PDB entry 9GUW | electron microscopy, 3.10 A resolution | chains A and Q of the 30 polymer chains in the assembly

[Chain A]
Molecule: 16S ribosomal RNA
Organism: Escherichia coli K-12
Sequence (1541 nucleotides; row label = number of the first residue in the row):
     1 AAAUUGAAGA GUUUGAUCAU GGCUCAGAUU GAACGCUGGC GGCAGGCCUA ACACAUGCAA
    61 GUCGAACGGU AACAGGAAGA AGCUUGCUUC UUUGCUGACG AGUGGCGGAC GGGUGAGUAA
   121 UGUCUGGGAA ACUGCCUGAU GGAGGGGGAU AACUACUGGA AACGGUAGCU AAUACCGCAU
   181 AACGUCGCAA GACCAAAGAG GGGUACCUUC GGGCCUCUUG CCAUCGGAUG UGCCCAGAUG
   241 GGAUUAGCUA GUAGGUGGGG UAACGGCUCA CCUAGGCGAC GAUCCCUAGC UGGUCUGAGA
   301 GGAUGACCAG CCACACUGGA ACUGAGACAC GGUCCAGACU CCUACGGGAG GCAGCAGUGG
   361 GGAAUAUUGC ACAAUGGGCG CAAGCCUGAU GCAGCCAUGC CGCGUGUAUG AAGAAGGCCU
   421 UCGGGUUGUA AAGUACUUUC AGCGGGGAGG AAGGGAGUAA AGUUAAUACC UUUGCUCAUU
   481 GACGUUACCC GCAGAAGAAG CACCGGCUAA CUCCGUGCCA GCAGCCXCGG UAAUACGGAG
   541 GGUGCAAGCG UUAAUCGGAA UUACUGGGCG UAAAGCGCAC GCAGGCGGUU UGUUAAGUCA
   601 GAUGUGAAAU CCCCGGGCUC AACCUGGGAA CUGCAUCUGA UACUGGCAAG CUUGAGUCUC
   661 GUAGAGGGGG GUAGAAUUCC AGGUGUAGCG GUGAAAUGCG UAGAGAUCUG GAGGAAUACC
   721 GGUGGCGAAG GCGGCCCCCU GGACGAAGAC UGACGCUCAG GUGCGAAAGC GUGGGGAGCA
   781 AACAGGAUUA GAUACCCUGG UAGUCCACGC CGUAAACGAU GUCGACUUGG AGGUUGUGCC
   841 CUUGAGGCGU GGCUUCCGGA GCUAACGCGU UAAGUCGACC GCCUGGGGAG UACGGCCGCA
   901 AGGUUAAAAC UCAAAUGAAU UGACGGGGGC CCGCACAAGC GGUGGAGCAU GUGGUUUAAU
   961 UCGAUGXAAC GCGAAGAACC UUACCUGGUC UUGACAUCCA CGGAAGUUUU CAGAGAUGAG
  1021 AAUGUGCCUU CGGGAACCGU GAGACAGGUG CUGCAUGGCU GUCGUCAGCU CGUGUUGUGA
  1081 AAUGUUGGGU UAAGUCCCGC AACGAGCGCA ACCCUUAUCC UUUGUUGCCA GCGGUCCGGC
  1141 CGGGAACUCA AAGGAGACUG CCAGUGAUAA ACUGGAGGAA GGUGGGGAUG ACGUCAAGUC
  1201 AUCAUGGCCC UUACGACCAG GGCUACACAC GUGCUACAAU GGCGCAUACA AAGAGAAGCG
  1261 ACCUCGCGAG AGCAAGCGGA CCUCAUAAAG UGCGUCGUAG UCCGGAUUGG AGUCUGCAAC
  1321 UCGACUCCAU GAAGUCGGAA UCGCUAGUAA UCGUGGAUCA GAAUGCCACG GUGAAUACGU
  1381 UCCCGGGCCU UGUACACACC GCCCGUXACA CCAUGGGAGU GGGUUGCAAA AGAAGUAGGU
  1441 AGCUUAACCU UCGGGAGGGC GCUUACCACU UUGUGAUUCA UGACUGGGGU GAAGUCGUAA
  1501 CAAGGUAACC GUAGGGGAAC CUGCGGUUGG AUCACCUCCU U
Not modelled in the structure: 1401-1407, 1495-1501, 1541
Modified residues: PSU (pseudouridine-5'-monophosphate) at position 516, G7M (N7-methyl-guanosine-5'-monophosphate) at position 527, 2MG (2N-methylguanosine-5'-monophosphate) at position 966, 5MC (5-methylcytidine-5'-monophosphate) at position 967, 2MG (2N-methylguanosine-5'-monophosphate) at position 1207, 4OC (4n,o2'-methylcytidine-5'-monophosphate) at position 1402, 5MC (5-methylcytidine-5'-monophosphate) at position 1407, UR3 (3-methyluridine-5'-monophoshate) at position 1498, 2MG (2N-methylguanosine-5'-monophosphate) at position 1516, MA6 (6N-dimethyladenosine-5'-monophoshate) at position 1518, MA6 (6N-dimethyladenosine-5'-monophoshate) at position 1519
Bound ions: Mg2+ site 1 near G21 (its only coordinating residue here); Mg2+ site 2: G46, C47; Mg2+ site 3 near A53 (its only coordinating residue here); Mg2+ site 4: A59, U387; Mg2+ site 5 near G100 (its only coordinating residue here); Mg2+ site 6: A109, G331; Mg2+ site 7 near G111 (its only coordinating residue here); Mg2+ site 8: A116, G117, G289; Mg2+ site 9 near G145 (its only coordinating residue here); Mg2+ site 10 near A171 (its only coordinating residue here); Mg2+ site 11: U180, A195; Mg2+ site 12 near A197 (its only coordinating residue here); 62 more Mg2+ sites not listed

[Chain Q]
Molecule: 30S ribosomal protein S16
Organism: Escherichia coli K-12
UniProtKB: P0A7T3 (RS16_ECOLI); residues 1-82 here = UniProt positions 1-82
Chain sequence (82 residues; row label = number of the first residue in the row):
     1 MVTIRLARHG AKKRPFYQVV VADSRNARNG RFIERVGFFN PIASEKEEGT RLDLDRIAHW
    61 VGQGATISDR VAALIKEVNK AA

[Interface between chain A and chain Q]
Pairs across the interface (68):
  C43(A) with Lys-12(Q), phosphate contact
  A44(A) with Lys-12(Q), salt bridge to the phosphate
  C110(A) with Arg-25(Q), hydrogen bond to the sugar
  G111(A) with Arg-25(Q), sugar contact
  G134(A) with Arg-25(Q), hydrogen bond to the base
  C135(A) with Met-1(Q), hydrogen bond to the base
  C136(A) with Gly-64(Q), hydrogen bond to the sugar; Thr-66(Q), sugar contact
  U137(A) with Gly-64(Q), sugar contact
  G227(A) with Gln-63(Q), hydrogen bond to the base
  A228(A) with Val-2(Q), sugar contact; Gln-63(Q), sugar contact
  U229(A) with Val-2(Q), sugar contact; Asp-23(Q), hydrogen bond to the sugar; Ile-33(Q), phosphate contact
  G230(A) with Asp-23(Q), sugar contact; Arg-25(Q), hydrogen bond to the sugar; Arg-31(Q), sugar contact; Ile-33(Q), phosphate contact
  U231(A) with Arg-31(Q), salt bridge to the phosphate
  A309(A) with Asn-29(Q), sugar contact; Gly-30(Q), phosphate contact
  G310(A) with Gly-30(Q), phosphate contact; Arg-31(Q), hydrogen bond to the phosphate
  C311(A) with Arg-31(Q), salt bridge to the phosphate
  A374(A) with Tyr-17(Q), hydrogen bond to the sugar; Arg-70(Q), hydrogen bond to the phosphate
  U375(A) with Leu-6(Q), hydrogen bond to the sugar; Tyr-17(Q), sugar contact; Arg-28(Q), hydrogen bond to the base; Arg-70(Q), salt bridge to the phosphate
  G376(A) with Arg-5(Q), hydrogen bond to the phosphate; Leu-6(Q), hydrogen bond to the phosphate; Ser-68(Q), hydrogen bond to the phosphate
  G377(A) with Thr-3(Q), phosphate contact; Arg-5(Q), salt bridge to the phosphate; Ser-24(Q), sugar contact
  U390(A) with Arg-28(Q), hydrogen bond to the phosphate
  G391(A) with Arg-8(Q), phosphate contact
  C392(A) with Arg-8(Q), salt bridge to the phosphate; Lys-12(Q), phosphate contact; Lys-13(Q), hydrogen bond to the phosphate
  A393(A) with Lys-12(Q), salt bridge to the phosphate; Lys-13(Q), salt bridge to the phosphate
  G449(A) with Ile-42(Q), sugar contact
  G450(A) with Lys-13(Q), base contact; Pro-15(Q), sugar contact
  A451(A) with Arg-70(Q), salt bridge to the phosphate
  A452(A) with Arg-70(Q), sugar contact; Ala-73(Q), sugar contact
  U473(A) with Lys-76(Q), salt bridge to the phosphate
  C483(A) with Lys-13(Q), hydrogen bond to the sugar
  A608(A) with Phe-32(Q), sugar contact
  G616(A) with Glu-47(Q), hydrogen bond to the sugar
  G617(A) with Arg-14(Q), sugar contact; Ser-44(Q), sugar contact; Glu-47(Q), sugar contact
  C618(A) with Arg-14(Q), hydrogen bond to the sugar
  C624(A) with Gly-10(Q), sugar contact
  U625(A) with His-9(Q), phosphate contact; Phe-16(Q), phosphate contact; Gln-18(Q), hydrogen bond to the phosphate
  G626(A) with Gln-18(Q), hydrogen bond to the phosphate; Arg-35(Q), salt bridge to the phosphate; Phe-38(Q), sugar contact; Arg-51(Q), hydrogen bond to the sugar
  G627(A) with Arg-35(Q), salt bridge to the phosphate; Arg-51(Q), salt bridge to the phosphate
Other interface residues (no listed pair), chain A (41 interface residues in all): G112, G378, C623
Other interface residues (no listed pair), chain Q (44 interface residues in all): Ala-11, Ala-27, Pro-41, Lys-46, Trp-60, Gly-62, Val-71

[In short]
The interface between chain A and chain Q involves 41 residues on one side and 44 on the other; the contacts
include 23 hydrogen bonds and 13 salt bridges. Polar pairs include G134(A)/Arg-25(Q), C135(A)/Met-1(Q) and
G227(A)/Gln-63(Q).
Chain A is 16S ribosomal RNA and chain Q is 30S ribosomal protein S16, both from Escherichia coli K-12; the
structure, 30S-TEC (TEC in expressome position) Inactive state 2, was determined by electron microscopy (same
publication as 9GUP, 9GUQ, 9GUR, 9GUS, 9GUT, 9GUU, 9GUV and 9GUX).
